PDB entry 7ZRG | electron microscopy, 3.50 A resolution | chains A and C of the 4 polymer chains in the assembly

Chain A:
Protein: Potassium-transporting ATPase potassium-binding subunit
Organism: Escherichia coli
Reference sequence: P03959 (KDPA_ECOLI); residues 1-557 here = UniProt positions 1-557
Amino-acid sequence (557 residues; row label = number of the first residue in the row):
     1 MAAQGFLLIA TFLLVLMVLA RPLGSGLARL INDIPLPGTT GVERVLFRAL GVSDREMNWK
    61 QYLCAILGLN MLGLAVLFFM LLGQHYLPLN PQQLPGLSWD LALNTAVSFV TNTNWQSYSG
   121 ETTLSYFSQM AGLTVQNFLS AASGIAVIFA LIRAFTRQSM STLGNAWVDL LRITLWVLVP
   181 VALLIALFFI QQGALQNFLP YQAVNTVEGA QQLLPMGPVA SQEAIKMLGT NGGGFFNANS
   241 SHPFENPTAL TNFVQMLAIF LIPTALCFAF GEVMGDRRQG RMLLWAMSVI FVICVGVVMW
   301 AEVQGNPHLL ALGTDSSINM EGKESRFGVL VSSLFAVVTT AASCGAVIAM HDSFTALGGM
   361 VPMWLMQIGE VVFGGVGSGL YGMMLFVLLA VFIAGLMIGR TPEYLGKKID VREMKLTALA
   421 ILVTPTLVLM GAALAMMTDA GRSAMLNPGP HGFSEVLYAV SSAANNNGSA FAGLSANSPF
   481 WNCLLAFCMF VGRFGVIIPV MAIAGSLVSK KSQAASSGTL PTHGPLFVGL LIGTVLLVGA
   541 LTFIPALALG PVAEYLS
Bound ions: K+ site 1: Asn112, Thr113, Asn231, Ser343, Cys344, Asn466, Asn467; K+ site 2: Gly232, Gly345, Gly468; K+ site 3: Ser343, Ser378; K+ site 4 near Gly369 (its only coordinating residue here)
Curated features (UniProtKB/Swiss-Prot):
  - mutagenesis: Gly232 (G232A/S: Decrease in K(+) affinity and loss of cation selectivity)

Chain C:
Protein: Potassium-transporting ATPase KdpC subunit
Organism: Escherichia coli
Reference sequence: P03961 (KDPC_ECOLI); residues 1-190 here = UniProt positions 1-190
Amino-acid sequence (190 residues; row label = number of the first residue in the row):
     1 MSGLRPALST FIFLLLITGG VYPLLTTVLG QWWFPWQANG SLIREGDTVR GSALIGQNFT
    61 GNGYFHGRPS ATAEMPYNPQ ASGGSNLAVS NPELDKLIAA RVAALRAANP DASASVPVEL
   121 VTASASGLDN NITPQAAAWQ IPRVAKARNL SVEQLTQLIA KYSQQPLVKY IGQPVVNIVE
   181 LNLALDKLDE
Curated features (UniProtKB/Swiss-Prot):
  - mutagenesis: Gln140 to Leu150 (Cell does not grow at low potassium concentrations)

Interface between chain A and chain C:
Residue-residue contacts (194; chain A residue first):
  Gln4(A) - Tyr170(C)
  Leu7(A) - Tyr170(C)
  Leu8(A) - Tyr170(C)  hydrophobic
  Leu8(A) - Ile171(C)  hydrophobic
  Thr11(A) - Tyr170(C)
  Leu46(A) - Phe13(C)  hydrophobic
  Leu50(A) - Arg5(C)
  Leu50(A) - Ser9(C)
  Leu50(A) - Phe13(C)  hydrophobic
  Gly51(A) - Arg5(C)
  Gly51(A) - Pro6(C)
  Val52(A) - Pro6(C)  hydrophobic
  Val52(A) - Thr10(C)
  Leu69(A) - Phe11(C)  hydrophobic
  Leu72(A) - Phe11(C)  hydrophobic
  Gly73(A) - Phe11(C)
  Val76(A) - Phe11(C)  hydrophobic
  Ser119(A) - Ala81(C)
  Glu121(A) - Pro79(C)
  Glu121(A) - Gln80(C)
  Glu121(A) - Ala81(C)
  Glu121(A) - Ser82(C)  hydrogen bond
  Met130(A) - Gly19(C)
  Met130(A) - Pro23(C)  hydrophobic
  Thr134(A) - Thr18(C)
  Thr134(A) - Tyr22(C)
  Val135(A) - Leu15(C)
  Val135(A) - Thr18(C)
  Val135(A) - Gly19(C)
  Phe138(A) - Thr18(C)
  Phe138(A) - Tyr22(C)  hydrophobic
  Leu139(A) - Phe11(C)  hydrophobic
  Leu139(A) - Leu14(C)  hydrophobic
  Trp167(A) - Pro6(C)
  Trp167(A) - Ala7(C)  hydrophobic
  Trp167(A) - Thr10(C)
  Leu171(A) - Thr10(C)
  Leu171(A) - Phe13(C)  hydrophobic
  Leu171(A) - Leu14(C)  hydrophobic
  Thr174(A) - Leu14(C)
  Leu175(A) - Phe13(C)  hydrophobic
  Leu175(A) - Leu14(C)  hydrophobic
  Val179(A) - Thr18(C)
  Ala182(A) - Tyr22(C)
  Leu183(A) - Tyr22(C)  hydrophobic
  Leu183(A) - Thr26(C)
  Ala186(A) - Thr26(C)
  Leu187(A) - Thr26(C)
  Leu187(A) - Leu29(C)  hydrophobic
  Leu187(A) - Trp33(C)  hydrophobic
  Ile190(A) - Phe34(C)
  Ile190(A) - Gln37(C)
  Ile190(A) - Ala38(C)  hydrophobic
  Gln191(A) - Phe34(C)
  Gly193(A) - Gln37(C)
  Gly193(A) - Leu54(C)
  Ala194(A) - Gln37(C)
  Ala194(A) - Ala38(C)
  Leu195(A) - Ala38(C)
  Leu195(A) - Gly40(C)
  Gln196(A) - Thr26(C)
  Gln196(A) - Thr27(C)
  Gln196(A) - Ala38(C)  hydrogen bond (backbone-backbone)
  Asn197(A) - Gln31(C)
  Asn197(A) - Ala38(C)
  Asn197(A) - Asn39(C)
  Phe198(A) - Thr27(C)
  Leu199(A) - Asn39(C)
  Tyr201(A) - Gln80(C)
  Gln202(A) - Leu42(C)
  Val204(A) - Val49(C)
  Val204(A) - Arg50(C)
  Val204(A) - Gly51(C)
  Asn205(A) - Thr48(C)
  Asn205(A) - Val49(C)  hydrogen bond (backbone-backbone)
  Asn205(A) - Arg50(C)
  Thr206(A) - Arg50(C)
  Thr206(A) - Gln57(C)
  Val207(A) - Arg50(C)
  Val207(A) - Gln57(C)
  Val207(A) - Phe59(C)  hydrophobic
  Val207(A) - Tyr64(C)
  Val207(A) - Leu183(C)  hydrophobic
  Val207(A) - Asp186(C)
  Glu208(A) - Asn58(C)
  Glu208(A) - Phe59(C)
  Glu208(A) - Thr60(C)  hydrogen bond (side chain-backbone)
  Glu208(A) - Gly61(C)  hydrogen bond (side chain-backbone)
  Glu208(A) - Tyr64(C)
  Gln212(A) - Ile55(C)
  Gln212(A) - Tyr77(C)
  Gln212(A) - Pro79(C)
  Leu213(A) - Pro79(C)
  Leu213(A) - Gln80(C)  hydrogen bond (backbone-side chain)
  Leu214(A) - Leu42(C)  hydrophobic
  Leu214(A) - Ser52(C)
  Leu214(A) - Ile55(C)  hydrophobic
  Leu214(A) - Pro79(C)  hydrophobic
  Pro215(A) - Pro79(C)
  Met216(A) - Asn39(C)
  Ser221(A) - Tyr22(C)  hydrogen bond (backbone-side chain)
  Ala224(A) - Tyr22(C)
  Phe236(A) - Ser82(C)
  Asn237(A) - Ala81(C)
  Asn237(A) - Ser82(C)  hydrogen bond (backbone-side chain)
  Asn237(A) - Gly83(C)
  Ala238(A) - Ser82(C)
  Ala238(A) - Ser126(C)
  Ser241(A) - Ala125(C)
  Ser241(A) - Ser126(C)  hydrogen bond (backbone-side chain)
  His242(A) - Ile55(C)
  His242(A) - Ser82(C)
  His242(A) - Leu128(C)
  Pro243(A) - Leu54(C)
  Pro243(A) - Ile55(C)  hydrophobic
  Pro243(A) - Leu128(C)
  Phe244(A) - Gly40(C)
  Phe244(A) - Ser52(C)
  Phe244(A) - Ile55(C)  hydrophobic
  Pro247(A) - Leu54(C)  hydrophobic
  Ala249(A) - Ile171(C)
  Ala249(A) - Gly172(C)
  Asn306(A) - Val89(C)
  His308(A) - Val89(C)
  His308(A) - Asp95(C)  salt bridge
  Leu312(A) - Asp95(C)
  Leu312(A) - Ile98(C)  hydrophobic
  Leu312(A) - Ala99(C)
  Leu312(A) - Val102(C)
  Leu312(A) - Arg106(C)
  Gly313(A) - Val102(C)
  Gly313(A) - Arg106(C)
  Thr314(A) - Ser115(C)
  Thr314(A) - Val116(C)
  Thr314(A) - Val118(C)
  Asp315(A) - Ser115(C)
  Asp315(A) - Val116(C)  hydrogen bond (backbone-backbone)
  Asp315(A) - Pro117(C)
  Ser316(A) - Val118(C)
  Ile318(A) - Val118(C)
  Met320(A) - Arg68(C)  hydrogen bond (backbone-side chain)
  Met320(A) - Val118(C)  hydrophobic
  Met320(A) - Glu119(C)
  Met320(A) - Thr122(C)
  Met320(A) - Gln173(C)
  Glu321(A) - Ser85(C)
  Glu321(A) - Leu87(C)
  Glu321(A) - Leu94(C)
  Glu321(A) - Thr122(C)
  Glu321(A) - Ala123(C)
  Gly322(A) - Ala123(C)  hydrogen bond (backbone-backbone)
  Gly322(A) - Ser124(C)
  Gly322(A) - Ala125(C)
  Lys323(A) - Arg68(C)  hydrogen bond (backbone-side chain)
  Lys323(A) - Ser124(C)
  Lys323(A) - Ala125(C)
  Glu324(A) - Arg68(C)
  Glu324(A) - Ala125(C)
  Glu324(A) - Ser126(C)  hydrogen bond
  Glu324(A) - Asp129(C)
  Ser325(A) - Arg68(C)
  Ser325(A) - Glu119(C)
  Ser325(A) - Asp129(C)  hydrogen bond
  Ser325(A) - Asn131(C)  hydrogen bond (side chain-backbone)
  Ser325(A) - Gln173(C)
  Ser325(A) - Val175(C)
  Arg326(A) - Asp129(C)
  Arg326(A) - Asn131(C)
  Arg326(A) - Gly172(C)
  Arg326(A) - Gln173(C)  hydrogen bond (backbone-backbone)
  Arg326(A) - Val175(C)
  Gly328(A) - Gln173(C)
  Val331(A) - Tyr170(C)
  Val331(A) - Ile171(C)
  Ile348(A) - Ala125(C)
  Ala349(A) - Ala125(C)  hydrophobic
  Met350(A) - Asn86(C)
  Met350(A) - Ala125(C)
  Asp352(A) - Asn86(C)
  Asp352(A) - Leu87(C)
  Asp352(A) - Ala88(C)
  Ser353(A) - Leu87(C)
  Leu446(A) - Asn86(C)
  Asn447(A) - Asn86(C)  hydrogen bond (side chain-backbone)
  Asn447(A) - Leu87(C)
  Asn447(A) - Ala88(C)  hydrogen bond (side chain-backbone)
  Asn447(A) - Asn91(C)  hydrogen bond
  Pro448(A) - Asn91(C)
  His451(A) - Ala88(C)
  Phe471(A) - Asn86(C)
  Ala472(A) - Asn86(C)  hydrogen bond (backbone-side chain)
  Gly473(A) - Asn86(C)
  Glu554(A) - Val89(C)
  Glu554(A) - Ser90(C)
Also at the interface, not in a pair above, chain A (103 interface residues in all): Thr122, Ala131, Ala203, Gln211, Ala220, Ile225, Leu250, Phe253, Leu309, Phe327, Phe354, Thr355, Ala356
Also at the interface, not in a pair above, chain C (84 interface residues in all): Leu8, Leu25, Gly30, Gly56, Met75, Val121, Ile132

Summary:
103 residues of chain A face 84 of chain C across their interface, with 21 hydrogen bonds and 1 salt bridge.
Among the polar pairs are His308(A)-Asp95(C), Glu121(A)-Ser82(C) and Glu208(A)-Thr60(C). UniProt lists one
mutagenesis site on chain A; 11 mutagenesis sites on chain C.
Chain A is Potassium-transporting ATPase potassium-binding subunit and chain C is Potassium-transporting
ATPase KdpC subunit, both from Escherichia coli; the structure, Cryo-EM map of the WT KdpFABC complex in the
E1_ATPearly conformation, under turnover conditions, was determined by electron microscopy together with 7ZRD,
7ZRE, 7ZRH, 7ZRI, 7ZRJ, 7ZRK, 7ZRL and 7ZRM from the same study.
